Entry 7NZ2 (electron microscopy, 11.00 A resolution (very low resolution: no residue pairs are listed; an interface is given only as per-side residue counts)); this record covers chains A2 and M2 of the 44 polymer chains in the assembly.

Chain A2:
Protein: Chromosome partition protein MukB
Source organism: Photorhabdus thracensis
UniProt: A0A0F7LRY2 (A0A0F7LRY2_9GAMM); residue numbers follow UniProt; this construct covers 1-1482
Sequence (1482 residues; numbered 1 to 1482; the number before each row is that of its first residue):
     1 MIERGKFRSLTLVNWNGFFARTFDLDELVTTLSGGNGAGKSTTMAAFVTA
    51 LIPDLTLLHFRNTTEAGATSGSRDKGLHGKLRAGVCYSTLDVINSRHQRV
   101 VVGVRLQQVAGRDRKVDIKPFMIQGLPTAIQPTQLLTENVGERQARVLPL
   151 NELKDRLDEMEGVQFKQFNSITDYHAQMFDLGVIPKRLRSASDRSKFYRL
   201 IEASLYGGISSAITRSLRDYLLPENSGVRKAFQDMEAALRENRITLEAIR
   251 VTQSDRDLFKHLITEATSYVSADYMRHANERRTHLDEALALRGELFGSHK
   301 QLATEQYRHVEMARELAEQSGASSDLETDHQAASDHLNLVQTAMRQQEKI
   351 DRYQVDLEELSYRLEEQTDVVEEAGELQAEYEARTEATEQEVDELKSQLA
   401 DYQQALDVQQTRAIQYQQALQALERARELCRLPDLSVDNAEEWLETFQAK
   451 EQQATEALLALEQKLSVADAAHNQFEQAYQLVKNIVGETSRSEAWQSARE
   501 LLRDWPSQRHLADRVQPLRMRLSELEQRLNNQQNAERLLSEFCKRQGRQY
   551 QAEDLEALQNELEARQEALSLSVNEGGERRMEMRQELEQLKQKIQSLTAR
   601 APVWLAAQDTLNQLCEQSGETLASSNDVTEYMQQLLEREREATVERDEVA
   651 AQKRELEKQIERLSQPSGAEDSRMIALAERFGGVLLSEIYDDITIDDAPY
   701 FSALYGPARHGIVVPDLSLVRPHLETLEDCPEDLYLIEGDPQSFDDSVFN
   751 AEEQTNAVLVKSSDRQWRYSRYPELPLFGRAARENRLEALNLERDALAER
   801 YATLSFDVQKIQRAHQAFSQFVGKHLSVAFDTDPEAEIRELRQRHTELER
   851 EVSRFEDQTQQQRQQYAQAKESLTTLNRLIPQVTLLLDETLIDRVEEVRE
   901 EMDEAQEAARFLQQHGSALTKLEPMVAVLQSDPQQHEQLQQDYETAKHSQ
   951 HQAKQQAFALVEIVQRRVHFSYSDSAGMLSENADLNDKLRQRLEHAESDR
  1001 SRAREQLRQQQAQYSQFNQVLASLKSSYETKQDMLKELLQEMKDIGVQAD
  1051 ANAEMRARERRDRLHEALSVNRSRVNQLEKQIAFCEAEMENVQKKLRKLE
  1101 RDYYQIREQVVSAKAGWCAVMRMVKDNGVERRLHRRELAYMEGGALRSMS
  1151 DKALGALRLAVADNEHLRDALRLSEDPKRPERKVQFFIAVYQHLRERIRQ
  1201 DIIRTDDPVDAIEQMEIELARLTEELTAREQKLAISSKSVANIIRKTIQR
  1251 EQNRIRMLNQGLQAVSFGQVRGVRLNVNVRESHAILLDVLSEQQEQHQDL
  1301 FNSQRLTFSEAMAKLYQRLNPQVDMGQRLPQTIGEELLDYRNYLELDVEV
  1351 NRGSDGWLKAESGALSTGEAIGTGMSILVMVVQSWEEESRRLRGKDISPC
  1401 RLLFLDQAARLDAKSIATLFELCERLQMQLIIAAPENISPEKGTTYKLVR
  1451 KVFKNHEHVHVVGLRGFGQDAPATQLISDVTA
Disordered / not traced: 1, 1469-1482
Sequence notes: engineered mutation Gln1407 (Glu in A0A0F7LRY2)
Ligand contacts:
  - ATP, molecule 1: Asn16, Gly35, Asn36, Gly37, Ala38, Gly39, Lys40, Ser41, Thr42, Gly76, Gly79, Lys80, Asp1406, Gln1407, Arg1450
  - ATP, molecule 2: Gln1269, Arg1352, Gly1363, Ala1364, Leu1365, Ser1366, Thr1367, Gly1368, Glu1369
Reported in the primary citation:
  - mutagenesis - E1407Q: decreased catalytic activity (citing earlier work)
  - mutagenesis - S1366R, D1406A: abolished growth

Chain M2:
Molecule: matS2 DNA 80 b, oligo FBA770
Sequence (80 nucleotides; numbered 1 to 80; the number before each row is that of its first residue):
     1 TGCCGTTACAATGTAACAGTGGCGGGTAATCCAGAGCCAGACGAGCACTA
    51 CGAACAACTAATGCCTACTTTACAGGCGAG
Disordered / not traced: 77-80

How chain A2 and chain M2 interact:
At this resolution (11 A) residue pairs are not listed: 11 residues of chain A2 and 4 of chain M2 lie at the interface.

Summary:
The interface between chain A2 and chain M2 involves 11 residues on one side and 4 on the other. Bound to
chain A2: ATP. The paper reports that S1366R and D1406A of chain A2 abolish growth; E1407Q of chain A2 reduces
catalytic activity.
Here chain A2 is Chromosome partition protein MukB (Photorhabdus thracensis) and chain M2 is matS2 DNA 80 b,
oligo FBA770. Entry 7NZ2 (Cryo-EM structure of the MukBEF-MatP-DNA tetrad) was determined by electron
microscopy, deposited together with 7NYW, 7NYX, 7NYY, 7NYZ, 7NZ0, 7NZ3 and 7NZ4.
